6MAC - chains A and K of the 3 polymer chains in the assembly; structure by X-ray diffraction, 2.34 A resolution.

# Chain A
Molecule: Growth/differentiation factor 11
From: Homo sapiens
Reference sequence: O95390 (GDF11_HUMAN); residues 2-109 here correspond to UniProt positions 300-407 (UniProt number = residue number + 298)
Chain sequence (108 residues; numbered 2 to 109; the number before each row is that of its first residue):
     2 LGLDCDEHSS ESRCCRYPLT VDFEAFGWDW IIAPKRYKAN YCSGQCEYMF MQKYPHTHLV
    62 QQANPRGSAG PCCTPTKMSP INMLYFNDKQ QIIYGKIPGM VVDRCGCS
Disulfide bonds: Cys6-Cys16, Cys15-Cys74, Cys43-Cys106, Cys47-Cys108
Reported in the primary citation:
  - specificity-determining residues: Asn88 to Gln92

# Chain K
Molecule: TGF-beta receptor type-1
From: Homo sapiens
Notes: EC 2.7.11.30
Reference sequence: P36897 (TGFR1_HUMAN), isoform P36897-2; residues 9-88 here correspond to UniProt positions 33-112 (UniProt number = residue number + 24)
Chain sequence (80 residues; numbered 9 to 88; the number before each row is that of its first residue):
     9 ALQCFCHLCT KDNFTCVTDG LCFVSVTETT DKVIHNSMCI AEIDLIPRDR PFVCAPSSKT
    69 GSVTTTYCCN QDHCNKIELP
Disulfide bonds: Cys12-Cys30, Cys14-Cys17, Cys24-Cys47, Cys62-Cys76, Cys77-Cys82
Reported in the primary citation:
  - conformationally variable residues (order/disorder transition, side-chain flip): Arg58, Phe60, Ser66 to Gly69
  - mutagenesis - F60A: unchanged signaling in response to TGFbeta1

# Interface between chain A and chain K
Residue-residue contacts (19):
  Ala26(A) with Ser66(K)
  Phe27(A) with Ser65(K); Ser66(K), hydrogen bond (backbone-backbone)
  Trp29(A) with Phe60(K), hydrophobic; Pro64(K), hydrogen bond (side chain-backbone); Ser65(K)
  Trp31(A) with Arg58(K)
  Met84(A) with Phe60(K), hydrophobic
  Tyr86(A) with Pro55(K); Asp57(K), hydrogen bond
  Phe87(A) with Arg58(K), hydrogen bond (backbone-side chain)
  Asn88(A) with Asp57(K); Arg58(K), hydrogen bond (backbone-side chain)
  Asp89(A) with Asp57(K), hydrogen bond (backbone-backbone); Arg58(K)
  Ile94(A) with Asp57(K)
  Ile98(A) with Ile54(K), hydrophobic; Phe60(K), hydrophobic
  Met101(A) with Phe60(K), hydrophobic
Other interface residues (no listed pair), chain A (16 interface residues in all): Phe24, Gly28, Ile32, Pro99
Other interface residues (no listed pair), chain K (10 interface residues in all): Ala63, Lys67
Interface features reported in the paper:
  - interface residues, chain A: Asp89(A)
  - interface residues, chain K: Asp57(K), Arg58(K), Phe60(K)
  - hot spots on chain K (mutagenesis) - F60A: abolished signaling in response to GDF11

# Overview
16 residues of chain A face 10 of chain K across their interface; the contacts include 6 hydrogen bonds. Among
the polar pairs are Trp29(A)-Pro64(K), Tyr86(A)-Asp57(K) and Phe87(A)-Arg58(K). From the paper: F60A of chain
K abolishes signaling in response to GDF11; interface residues Asp89(A) and Asp57(K) among others.
Here chain A is Growth/differentiation factor 11 and chain K is TGF-beta receptor type-1, both from Homo
sapiens. Entry 6MAC (Ternary structure of GDF11 bound to ActRIIB-ECD and Alk5-ECD) was determined by X-ray
diffraction.
